PDB entry 3PHT | X-ray diffraction, 2.04 A resolution | chains A and B

Chain A (and B):
Molecule: Putative nickel-responsive regulator
From: Helicobacter pylori
Notes: chain B of this document is another copy of the same molecule, construct and numbering; everything in this record applies to it too
UniProtKB: O25896 (NIKR_HELPY); residue numbers follow UniProt; this construct covers 1-148
Amino-acid sequence (148 residues; row label = number of the first residue in the row):
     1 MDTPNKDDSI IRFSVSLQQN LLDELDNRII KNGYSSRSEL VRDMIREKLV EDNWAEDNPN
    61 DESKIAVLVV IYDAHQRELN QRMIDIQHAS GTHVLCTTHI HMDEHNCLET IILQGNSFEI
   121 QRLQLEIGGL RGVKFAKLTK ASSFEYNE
Disordered / not traced: 1-28, 31, 145-148 (chain B: 1-59, 142-148)
Sequence notes: engineered mutation Ala74 (His in O25896)
Ion coordination: Ni2+ site 1: His88 (shared with His99(B), His101(B), Cys107(B) of chain B); Ni2+ site 2: His99, His101, Cys107 (shared with His88(B) of chain B)
UniProt features mapped onto this chain:
  - binding site (Ni(2+)): His88, His99, His101, Cys107
Reported in the primary citation:
  - Ni2+ coordination: His88, His99, His101, Cys107
  - conformationally variable residues (helix shift, loop rearrangement, side-chain flip): Lys64, His88, Gly91, Thr92, His93, Ser117, Gln121, Lys140

How chain A and chain B interact:
Residue-residue contacts (49; chain A residue first):
  Asn32(A) - Ser117(B)  hydrogen bond (backbone-backbone)
  Asn32(A) - Gln121(B)
  Gly33(A) - Gln121(B)
  Gly33(A) - Leu125(B)
  Tyr34(A) - Leu125(B)  hydrophobic
  Ser35(A) - Leu125(B)
  Glu39(A) - Leu125(B)
  Arg42(A) - Gly128(B)
  Asp43(A) - Gln124(B)
  Arg46(A) - Gly128(B)  hydrogen bond (side chain-backbone)
  Arg46(A) - Val133(B)  hydrogen bond (side chain-backbone)
  Arg46(A) - Lys134(B)  hydrogen bond (side chain-backbone)
  Glu47(A) - Lys137(B)
  Val50(A) - Phe135(B)  hydrophobic
  Ile65(A) - Leu108(B)  hydrophobic
  Val67(A) - Thr110(B)
  Val69(A) - Val67(B)  hydrophobic
  Ile71(A) - Ala141(B)  hydrophobic
  Cys96(A) - Thr98(B)
  Thr98(A) - Cys96(B)
  Thr98(A) - Thr98(B)  hydrogen bond
  Ile100(A) - Ile65(B)  hydrophobic
  Ile100(A) - Leu95(B)  hydrophobic
  Ile100(A) - Cys96(B)  hydrophobic
  Ile100(A) - Ile112(B)  hydrophobic
  Met102(A) - Ile65(B)  hydrophobic
  Leu108(A) - Ile65(B)  hydrophobic
  Leu108(A) - Val67(B)  hydrophobic
  Thr110(A) - Val67(B)
  Thr110(A) - Thr110(B)
  Thr110(A) - Ile112(B)
  Ile112(A) - Ile100(B)  hydrophobic
  Ile112(A) - Thr110(B)
  Phe135(A) - Thr139(B)
  Phe135(A) - Lys140(B)
  Thr139(A) - Phe135(B)
  Thr139(A) - Lys137(B)
  Thr139(A) - Thr139(B)  hydrogen bond
  Lys140(A) - Phe135(B)
  Ala141(A) - Ile71(B)  hydrophobic
  Ala141(A) - Leu108(B)  hydrophobic
  Ser142(A) - Ile71(B)
  Ser142(A) - Met102(B)
  Ser143(A) - Met102(B)
  Ser143(A) - Asp103(B)  hydrogen bond
  Ser143(A) - Asn106(B)
  Phe144(A) - Ile71(B)  hydrophobic
  Phe144(A) - Asn106(B)  hydrogen bond (backbone-side chain)
  Phe144(A) - Lys134(B)  hydrogen bond (backbone-side chain)
Interface residues without a listed pair, chain A (30 interface residues in all): Leu95, Lys137
Interface residues without a listed pair, chain B (28 interface residues in all): Val69, Phe118, Gly129

Summary:
30 residues of chain A and 28 residues of chain B are in contact, with 9 hydrogen bonds. Among the polar pairs
are Arg46(A)-Gly128(B), Arg46(A)-Val133(B) and Arg46(A)-Lys134(B). From the paper: Ni2+ coordination by
His88(A), His99(A) and His101(A) among others; conformational variability at Lys64(A), His88(A) and Gly91(A)
among others.
Both chains are Putative nickel-responsive regulator (Helicobacter pylori). Entry 3PHT (Crystal structure of
H74A mutant of Helicobacter Pylori NikR) was determined by X-ray diffraction (same publication as 3QSI).
